5JFS - chain A; structure by X-ray diffraction, 2.07 A resolution.

[Chain A]
Protein: High affinity nerve growth factor receptor
From: Homo sapiens
Notes: EC 2.7.10.1
UniProt: P04629 (NTRK1_HUMAN), isoform P04629-4; residues 502-796 here correspond to UniProt positions 404-698 (UniProt number = residue number - 98)
Amino-acid sequence (308 residues; row label = number of the first residue in the row):
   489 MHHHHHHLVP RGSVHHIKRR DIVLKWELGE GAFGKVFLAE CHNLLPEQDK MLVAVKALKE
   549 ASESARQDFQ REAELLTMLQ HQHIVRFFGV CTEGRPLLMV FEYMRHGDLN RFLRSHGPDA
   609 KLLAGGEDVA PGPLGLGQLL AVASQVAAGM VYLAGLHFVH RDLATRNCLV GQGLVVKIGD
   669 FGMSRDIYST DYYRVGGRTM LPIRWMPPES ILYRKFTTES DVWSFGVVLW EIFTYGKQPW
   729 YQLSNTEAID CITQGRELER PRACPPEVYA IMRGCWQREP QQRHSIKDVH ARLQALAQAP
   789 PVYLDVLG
Not modelled in the structure: 607-616, 671-688, 794-796
Sequence notes: initiating methionine (489); expression tag (490-501)
Ligand contacts: PF-00593174 (6K0; N-{4-[4-amino-7-(propan-2-yl)-7H-pyrrolo[2,3-d]pyrimidine-5-carbonyl]pyridin-2-yl}-N'-(2,4-difluorophenyl)urea): L516, G517, V524, A542, K544, L564, L567, I572, V573, F589, E590, Y591, M592, D596, L641, F646, H648, L657, I666, G667, D668, F669
From the paper describing this entry:
  - binding site for PF-00593174: K544, E560, F589, E590, M592, D668, F669

[Overview]
Chain A binds PF-00593174. From the paper: a binding site for PF-00593174 at K544, E560 and F589 among others.
Chain A is High affinity nerve growth factor receptor (Homo sapiens); the structure, Crystal structure of TrkA
in complex with PF-00593174, was determined by X-ray diffraction (same publication as 5JFV, 5JFW and 5JFX).
